Entry 3M52 (X-ray diffraction, 2.59 A resolution); this record covers chains A and B.

# Chain A (and B)
Protein: Zinc finger and BTB domain-containing protein 17
Source organism: Homo sapiens
Notes: fragment: BTB domain from Miz-1/ZBTB17; chain B of this document is another copy of the same molecule, construct and numbering; everything in this record applies to it too
UniProt: Q13105 (ZBT17_HUMAN); residues 1-115 here = UniProt positions 1-115
Amino-acid sequence (117 residues; numbered -1 to 115; the number before each row is that of its first residue; numbers below 1 keep their minus sign (Gly-1 is residue -1)):
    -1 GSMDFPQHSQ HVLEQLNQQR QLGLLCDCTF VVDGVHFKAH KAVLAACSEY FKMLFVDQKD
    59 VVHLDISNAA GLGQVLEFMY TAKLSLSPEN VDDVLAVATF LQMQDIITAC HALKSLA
Differences from the reference sequence: expression tag (-1 to 0)
Metal / ion sites: Zn2+ site 1: His6 (shared with Asp103(B) of chain B); Zn2+ site 2 near His34 (its only coordinating residue here); Zn2+ site 3: Asp55, Asp58; Zn2+ site 4: Asp103 (together with acetate ion) (shared with His6(B), His9(B) of chain B)

# How chain A and chain B interact
Contacting residue pairs (66):
  Gly-1(A) with Lys81(B); Leu82(B), hydrogen bond (backbone-backbone)
  Ser0(A) with Ala80(B); Lys81(B); Leu82(B)
  Met1(A) with Phe76(B), hydrophobic; Ala80(B), hydrogen bond (backbone-backbone); Asp103(B); Ala107(B), hydrophobic
  Phe3(A) with Gln8(B); Leu11(B), hydrophobic; Glu12(B); Tyr78(B); Thr79(B); Ala80(B), hydrophobic
  Pro4(A) with Gln8(B)
  His6(A) with Leu11(B); Phe76(B), hydrogen bond (side chain-backbone); Met77(B), hydrogen bond (side chain-backbone); Asp103(B), salt bridge
  Ser7(A) with Ser7(B); Gln8(B), hydrogen bond (side chain-backbone); Leu11(B)
  Gln8(A) with Ser7(B)
  His9(A) with Ala44(B), hydrogen bond (side chain-backbone); Asp103(B), salt bridge
  Val10(A) with Ala44(B); Cys45(B), hydrophobic
  Leu11(A) with Ser7(B)
  Gln13(A) with Ala44(B); Lys50(B)
  Leu14(A) with Ala40(B)
  Gln17(A) with Ala40(B), hydrogen bond (side chain-backbone); Ala43(B); Ala44(B)
  Leu22(A) with Val54(B), hydrophobic
  Leu23(A) with Lys39(B); Ala43(B), hydrophobic
  His38(A) with Ala40(B)
  Ala40(A) with Leu14(B); Gln17(B), hydrogen bond (backbone-side chain); Leu23(B), hydrophobic; His38(B)
  Ala43(A) with Gln17(B); Leu23(B), hydrophobic
  Ala44(A) with His9(B), hydrogen bond (backbone-side chain); Val10(B); Gln13(B); Gln17(B)
  Cys45(A) with His6(B); His9(B)
  Lys50(A) with Gln16(B), hydrogen bond; Leu22(B)
  Phe76(A) with His6(B)
  Met77(A) with His6(B), hydrogen bond (backbone-side chain)
  Ala80(A) with Met1(B); Asp2(B); Phe3(B), hydrogen bond (backbone-backbone); His6(B)
  Lys81(A) with Ser0(B); Met1(B)
  Leu82(A) with Ser0(B); Met1(B), hydrogen bond (backbone-backbone)
  Ser83(A) with Gly-1(B), hydrogen bond (side chain-backbone)
  Asp103(A) with His6(B), salt bridge; His9(B), salt bridge
Also at the interface, not in a pair above, chain A (35 interface residues in all): Asp2, Asp25, Lys39, Val41, Phe53, Leu84
Also at the interface, not in a pair above, chain B (40 interface residues in all): Pro4, Gln5, Asp25, Val41, Phe53

# Overview
35 residues of chain A and 40 residues of chain B are in contact, with 14 hydrogen bonds and 4 salt bridges.
Among the polar pairs are His6(A)-Asp103(B), His9(A)-Asp103(B) and His6(A)-Phe76(B). Asp55(A) and Asp58(A)
form the Zn2+ site 3.
Chain A and chain B are both Zinc finger and BTB domain-containing protein 17 (Homo sapiens); the structure,
Crystal structure of the BTB domain from the Miz-1/ZBTB17 transcription regulator, was determined by X-ray
diffraction, deposited together with 3M5B.
